5CCI - chains B and C of the 6 polymer chains in the assembly; structure by X-ray diffraction, 4.10 A resolution (low resolution: residue-level contacts below are approximate; hydrogen-bond / salt-bridge calls are withheld).

[Chain B]
Molecule: Syntaxin-1A
Source organism: Rattus norvegicus
Reference sequence: P32851 (STX1A_RAT); residues 191-256 here = UniProt positions 191-256
Chain sequence (67 residues; numbered 190 to 256; the number before each row is that of its first residue):
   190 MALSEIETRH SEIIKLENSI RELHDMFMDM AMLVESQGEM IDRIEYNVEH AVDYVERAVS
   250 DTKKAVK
Sequence notes: initiating methionine (190)
Curated features (UniProtKB/Swiss-Prot):
  - site: Lys-253, Ala-254 (Microbial infection: Cleavage)
  - cross-link (Glycyl lysine isopeptide (Lys-Gly)): Lys-252 (interchain with G-Cter in SUMO), Lys-253 (interchain with G-Cter in SUMO), Lys-256 (interchain with G-Cter in SUMO)

[Chain C]
Molecule: Synaptosomal-associated protein 25
Source organism: Rattus norvegicus
Reference sequence: P60881 (SNP25_RAT), isoform P60881-2; residues 7-83 here = UniProt positions 7-83
Chain sequence (77 residues; each row starts with the number of its first residue):
     7 MRNELEEMQR RADQLADESL ESTRRMLQLV EESKDAGIRT LVMLDEQGEQ LDRVEEGMNH
    67 INQDMKEAEK NLKDLGK
Not modelled in the structure: 7-9, 83

[Chain B / chain C interface]
Contacting residue pairs - 51 pairs, chain B then chain C:
  Leu-192(B) / Met-14(C)
  Ile-195(B) / Ala-18(C)
  Ile-195(B) / Leu-21(C)
  Glu-196(B) / Arg-17(C)
  Glu-196(B) / Leu-21(C)
  His-199(B) / Leu-21(C)
  His-199(B) / Glu-24(C)
  Ile-202(B) / Ser-25(C)
  Ile-202(B) / Ser-28(C)
  Ile-202(B) / Met-32(C)
  Leu-205(B) / Met-32(C)
  Glu-206(B) / Ser-28(C)
  Glu-206(B) / Arg-31(C)
  Glu-206(B) / Met-32(C)
  Ile-209(B) / Leu-35(C)
  Ile-209(B) / Val-36(C)
  Arg-210(B) / Leu-35(C)
  His-213(B) / Leu-35(C)
  His-213(B) / Glu-38(C)
  His-213(B) / Ser-39(C)
  Phe-216(B) / Ser-39(C)
  Phe-216(B) / Gly-43(C)
  Met-219(B) / Thr-46(C)
  Ala-220(B) / Arg-45(C)
  Ala-220(B) / Thr-46(C)
  Ala-220(B) / Met-49(C)
  Val-223(B) / Thr-46(C)
  Val-223(B) / Met-49(C)
  Val-223(B) / Leu-50(C)
  Val-223(B) / Gln-53(C)
  Glu-224(B) / Arg-45(C)
  Glu-224(B) / Met-49(C)
  Gly-227(B) / Gln-53(C)
  Ile-230(B) / Gln-53(C)
  Ile-230(B) / Gln-56(C)
  Asp-231(B) / Gln-56(C)
  Glu-234(B) / Gln-56(C)
  Glu-234(B) / Arg-59(C)
  Val-237(B) / Met-64(C)
  Val-241(B) / Gly-63(C)
  Val-241(B) / His-66(C)
  Val-241(B) / Ile-67(C)
  Val-244(B) / Asp-70(C)
  Val-244(B) / Met-71(C)
  Glu-245(B) / His-66(C)
  Glu-245(B) / Asp-70(C)
  Val-248(B) / Asp-70(C)
  Val-248(B) / Ala-74(C)
  Lys-252(B) / Glu-73(C)
  Lys-252(B) / Asn-77(C)
  Val-255(B) / Asn-77(C)
Also at the interface, not in a pair above, chain B (31 interface residues in all): Met-217, Met-221, Gln-226, Ala-240, Thr-251
Also at the interface, not in a pair above, chain C (35 interface residues in all): Ala-42, Leu-57, Val-60, Asp-80, Leu-81

[Overview]
Chain B and chain C form an interface of 31 and 35 residues respectively.
Here chain B is Syntaxin-1A and chain C is Synaptosomal-associated protein 25, both from Rattus norvegicus.
Entry 5CCI (Structure of the Mg2+-bound synaptotagmin-1 SNARE complex (short unit cell form)) was determined
by X-ray diffraction (same publication as 5CCG, 5CCH and 5CCJ).
